Entry 4BX5 (X-ray diffraction, 1.43 A resolution); this record covers chains A and C of the 4 polymer chains in the assembly.

Chain A (and C):
Name: Streptavidin
Organism: Streptomyces avidinii
Notes: chain C of this document is another copy of the same molecule, construct and numbering; everything in this record applies to it too
Reference sequence: P22629 (SAV_STRAV); residues 13-139 here correspond to UniProt positions 37-163 (UniProt number = residue number + 24)
Sequence (138 residues; numbered 13 to 139 plus 11 insertion-coded residues; the number before each row is that of its first residue; a row labelled like 48A-48K holds insertion residues (48A, then the next letters in order)):
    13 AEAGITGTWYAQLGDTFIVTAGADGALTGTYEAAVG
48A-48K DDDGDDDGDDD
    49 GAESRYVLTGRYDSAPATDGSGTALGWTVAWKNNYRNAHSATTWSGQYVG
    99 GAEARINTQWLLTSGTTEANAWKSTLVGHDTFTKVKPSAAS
Disordered / not traced: 13, 47-48, 48A-48K, 136-139 (chain C: 13, 47-48, 48A-48K, 135-139)
Construct notes: engineered mutation Ala23 (Asn47 in P22629), Asp27 (Ser51 in P22629), Ala45 (Ser69 in P22629); insertion (48A-48K, 49)

Interface between chain A and chain C:
Residue-residue contacts (14; chain A residue first):
  Trp108(A) - Trp120(C)
  Leu109(A) - Val125(C)  hydrophobic
  Leu110(A) - Trp120(C)  hydrophobic
  Trp120(A) - Trp108(C)
  Trp120(A) - Leu110(C)  hydrophobic
  Lys121(A) - Leu124(C)
  Thr123(A) - Leu124(C)
  Thr123(A) - Val125(C)  hydrogen bond (backbone-backbone)
  Leu124(A) - Lys121(C)
  Leu124(A) - Thr123(C)
  Leu124(A) - Leu124(C)  hydrophobic
  Val125(A) - Leu109(C)  hydrophobic
  Val125(A) - Thr123(C)  hydrogen bond (backbone-backbone)
  Val125(A) - Val125(C)  hydrophobic

In short:
Chain A and chain C each contribute 8 residues to their interface, with 2 hydrogen bonds. The hydrogen-bonded
pair Thr123(A)-Val125(C) is a backbone contact.
Both chains are Streptavidin (Streptomyces avidinii). Entry 4BX5 (cis-divalent streptavidin) was determined by
X-ray diffraction together with 4BX6 and 4BX7 from the same study.
